9L5R - chains 6 and 0 of the 49 polymer chains in the assembly; structure by electron microscopy, 2.80 A resolution.

[Chain 6]
Molecule: U6 snRNA
Organism: Chaetomium thermophilum (strain DSM 1495 / CBS 144.50 / IMI 039719)
Sequence (101 nucleotides; each row starts with the number of its first residue):
     1 GCCCUUCGGG GCAUUUGGUC AAUUUGAAAC GAUACAGAGA AGAUUAGCAU GGCCCCUGCA
    61 CUAAGGAUGA CACGCUACUC AAAGAGACGC UACCAAUUUU U
Not modelled in the structure: 99-101

[Chain 0]
Name: Putative pre-mRNA splicing protein
Organism: Chaetomium thermophilum (strain DSM 1495 / CBS 144.50 / IMI 039719)
Reference sequence: G0S7S7 (G0S7S7_CHATD); residues 1-408 here = UniProt positions 1-408
Amino-acid sequence (408 residues; row label = number of the first residue in the row):
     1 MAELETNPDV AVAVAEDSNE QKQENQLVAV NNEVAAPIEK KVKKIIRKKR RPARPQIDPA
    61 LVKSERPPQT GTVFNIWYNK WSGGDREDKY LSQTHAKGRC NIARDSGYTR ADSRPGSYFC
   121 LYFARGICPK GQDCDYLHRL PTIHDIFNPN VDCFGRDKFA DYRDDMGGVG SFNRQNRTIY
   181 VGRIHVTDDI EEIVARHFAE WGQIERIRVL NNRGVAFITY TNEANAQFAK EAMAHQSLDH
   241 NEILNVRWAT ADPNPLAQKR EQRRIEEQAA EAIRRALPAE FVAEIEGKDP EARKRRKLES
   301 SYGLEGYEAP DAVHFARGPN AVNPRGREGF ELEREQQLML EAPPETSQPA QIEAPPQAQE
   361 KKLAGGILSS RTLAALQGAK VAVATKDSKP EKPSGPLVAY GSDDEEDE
Not modelled in the structure: 1-50, 327-408

[Interface between chain 6 and chain 0]
Pairs across the interface (53; chain 6 residue first):
  U19(6) - Gly155(0)  base contact
  C20(6) - Cys120(0)  base contact
  C20(6) - Tyr122(0)  base contact
  C20(6) - Lys130(0)  hydrogen bond to the base
  C20(6) - Asp135(0)  base contact
  C20(6) - Tyr136(0)  base contact
  A21(6) - Ser64(0)  sugar contact
  A21(6) - Lys130(0)  base contact
  A22(6) - Val62(0)  base contact
  A22(6) - Ser64(0)  sugar contact
  A22(6) - Tyr122(0)  stacking on the base
  A22(6) - Ile127(0)  base contact
  A22(6) - Pro129(0)  base contact
  A22(6) - Lys130(0)  base contact
  U23(6) - Pro67(0)  base contact
  U23(6) - Phe74(0)  base contact
  U23(6) - Asn79(0)  hydrogen bond to the base
  U24(6) - Gln93(0)  base contact
  U24(6) - Thr94(0)  hydrogen bond to the base
  U24(6) - His95(0)  base contact
  U24(6) - Ala96(0)  base contact
  U24(6) - His235(0)  stacking on the base
  U25(6) - Gln93(0)  phosphate contact
  U25(6) - Arg163(0)  sugar contact
  U25(6) - Asp165(0)  sugar contact
  U25(6) - Gly168(0)  phosphate contact
  U25(6) - Lys230(0)  base contact
  U25(6) - Ala234(0)  base contact
  U25(6) - His235(0)  base contact
  U25(6) - Leu244(0)  base contact
  U25(6) - Asn245(0)  base contact
  U25(6) - Val246(0)  hydrogen bond to the base
  U25(6) - Arg247(0)  hydrogen bond to the base
  G26(6) - Phe159(0)  stacking on the base
  G26(6) - Asp161(0)  hydrogen bond to the base
  G26(6) - Tyr162(0)  base contact
  G26(6) - Arg163(0)  hydrogen bond to the sugar
  G26(6) - Gly167(0)  base contact
  G26(6) - Gly168(0)  base contact
  G26(6) - Val169(0)  hydrogen bond to the base
  G26(6) - Gly170(0)  hydrogen bond to the base
  A27(6) - Arg163(0)  hydrogen bond to the base
  A27(6) - Asp164(0)  base contact
  A28(6) - Tyr78(0)  sugar contact
  A28(6) - Lys80(0)  salt bridge to the phosphate
  A28(6) - Trp81(0)  hydrogen bond to the base
  A28(6) - Ser82(0)  hydrogen bond to the base
  A29(6) - Ser82(0)  base contact
  A29(6) - Gly83(0)  base contact
  C30(6) - Gly83(0)  base contact
  C30(6) - Gly84(0)  hydrogen bond to the base
  G31(6) - Gly84(0)  hydrogen bond to the base
  G31(6) - Asp85(0)  hydrogen bond to the base
Other interface residues (no listed pair), chain 6 (14 interface residues in all): A32
Other interface residues (no listed pair), chain 0 (49 interface residues in all): Glu65, Arg66, Asn75, Lys97, Leu121, Cys128, Cys134, Asp157

[In short]
14 residues of chain 6 and 49 residues of chain 0 are in contact, with 15 hydrogen bonds, 1 salt bridge and 3
aromatic stacking contacts. Polar pairs include C20(6)-Lys130(0), U23(6)-Asn79(0) and U24(6)-Thr94(0).
Chain 6 is U6 snRNA and chain 0 is Putative pre-mRNA splicing protein, both from Chaetomium thermophilum
(strain DSM 1495 / CBS 144.50 / IMI 039719); the structure, Cryo-EM structure of the thermophile spliceosome
(state ILS), was determined by electron microscopy together with 9L5S and 9L5T from the same study.
